PDB entry 6YMF | X-ray diffraction, 1.63 A resolution | chain A

# Chain A
Protein: Serine hydroxymethyltransferase
From: Aphanothece halophytica
Notes: EC 2.1.2.1
UniProt: I7H6W6 (I7H6W6_APHHA); numbering as in UniProt (aligned over 1-427)
Sequence (447 residues; each row starts with the number of its first residue; numbers below 1 keep their minus sign (Met-19 is residue -19)):
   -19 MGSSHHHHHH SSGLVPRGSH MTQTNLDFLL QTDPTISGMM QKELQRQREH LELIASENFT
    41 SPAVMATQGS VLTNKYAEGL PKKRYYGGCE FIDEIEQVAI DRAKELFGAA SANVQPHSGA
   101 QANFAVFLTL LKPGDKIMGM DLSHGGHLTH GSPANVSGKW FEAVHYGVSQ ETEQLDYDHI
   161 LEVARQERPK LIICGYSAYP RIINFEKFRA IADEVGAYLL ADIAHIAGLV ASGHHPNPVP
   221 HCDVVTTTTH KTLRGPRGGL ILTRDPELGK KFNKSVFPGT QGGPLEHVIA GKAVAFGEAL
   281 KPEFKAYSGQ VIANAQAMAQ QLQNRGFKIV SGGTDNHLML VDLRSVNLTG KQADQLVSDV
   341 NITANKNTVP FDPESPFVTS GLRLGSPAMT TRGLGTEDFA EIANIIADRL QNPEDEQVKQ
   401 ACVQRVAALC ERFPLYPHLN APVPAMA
Unresolved in the structure: -19 to 2, 421-427
Sequence notes: initiating methionine (-19); expression tag (-18 to 0)
Ligand contacts: pyridoxyl-serine-5-monophosphate (PLS; [3-hydroxy-2-methyl-5-phosphonooxymethyl-pyridin-4-ylmethyl]-serine): Ser36, Tyr56, Glu58, Tyr66, Ser98, Gly99, Ala100, Asn103, His127, Thr129, His130, Tyr176, Ser177, Asp202, Ala204, His205, Thr228, His230, Lys231, Gly262, Gly263, Arg363

# Summary
Chain A binds pyridoxyl-serine-5-monophosphate.
Chain A is Serine hydroxymethyltransferase (Aphanothece halophytica); the structure, Crystal structure of
serine hydroxymethyltransferase from Aphanothece halophytica in the PLP-Serine external aldimine state, was
determined by X-ray diffraction, deposited together with 6YMD and 6YME.
